Entry 9BNE (electron microscopy, 3.43 A resolution); this record covers chains B and F of the 6 polymer chains in the assembly.

# Chain B (and F)
Molecule: Spike glycoprotein
From: Severe acute respiratory syndrome coronavirus 2
Notes: fragment: extracellular portion; chain F of this document is another copy of the same molecule, construct and numbering; everything in this record applies to it too
Reference sequence: P0DTC2 (SPIKE_SARS2); residue numbers follow UniProt; this construct covers 1-1208
Amino-acid sequence (1288 residues; each row starts with the number of its first residue):
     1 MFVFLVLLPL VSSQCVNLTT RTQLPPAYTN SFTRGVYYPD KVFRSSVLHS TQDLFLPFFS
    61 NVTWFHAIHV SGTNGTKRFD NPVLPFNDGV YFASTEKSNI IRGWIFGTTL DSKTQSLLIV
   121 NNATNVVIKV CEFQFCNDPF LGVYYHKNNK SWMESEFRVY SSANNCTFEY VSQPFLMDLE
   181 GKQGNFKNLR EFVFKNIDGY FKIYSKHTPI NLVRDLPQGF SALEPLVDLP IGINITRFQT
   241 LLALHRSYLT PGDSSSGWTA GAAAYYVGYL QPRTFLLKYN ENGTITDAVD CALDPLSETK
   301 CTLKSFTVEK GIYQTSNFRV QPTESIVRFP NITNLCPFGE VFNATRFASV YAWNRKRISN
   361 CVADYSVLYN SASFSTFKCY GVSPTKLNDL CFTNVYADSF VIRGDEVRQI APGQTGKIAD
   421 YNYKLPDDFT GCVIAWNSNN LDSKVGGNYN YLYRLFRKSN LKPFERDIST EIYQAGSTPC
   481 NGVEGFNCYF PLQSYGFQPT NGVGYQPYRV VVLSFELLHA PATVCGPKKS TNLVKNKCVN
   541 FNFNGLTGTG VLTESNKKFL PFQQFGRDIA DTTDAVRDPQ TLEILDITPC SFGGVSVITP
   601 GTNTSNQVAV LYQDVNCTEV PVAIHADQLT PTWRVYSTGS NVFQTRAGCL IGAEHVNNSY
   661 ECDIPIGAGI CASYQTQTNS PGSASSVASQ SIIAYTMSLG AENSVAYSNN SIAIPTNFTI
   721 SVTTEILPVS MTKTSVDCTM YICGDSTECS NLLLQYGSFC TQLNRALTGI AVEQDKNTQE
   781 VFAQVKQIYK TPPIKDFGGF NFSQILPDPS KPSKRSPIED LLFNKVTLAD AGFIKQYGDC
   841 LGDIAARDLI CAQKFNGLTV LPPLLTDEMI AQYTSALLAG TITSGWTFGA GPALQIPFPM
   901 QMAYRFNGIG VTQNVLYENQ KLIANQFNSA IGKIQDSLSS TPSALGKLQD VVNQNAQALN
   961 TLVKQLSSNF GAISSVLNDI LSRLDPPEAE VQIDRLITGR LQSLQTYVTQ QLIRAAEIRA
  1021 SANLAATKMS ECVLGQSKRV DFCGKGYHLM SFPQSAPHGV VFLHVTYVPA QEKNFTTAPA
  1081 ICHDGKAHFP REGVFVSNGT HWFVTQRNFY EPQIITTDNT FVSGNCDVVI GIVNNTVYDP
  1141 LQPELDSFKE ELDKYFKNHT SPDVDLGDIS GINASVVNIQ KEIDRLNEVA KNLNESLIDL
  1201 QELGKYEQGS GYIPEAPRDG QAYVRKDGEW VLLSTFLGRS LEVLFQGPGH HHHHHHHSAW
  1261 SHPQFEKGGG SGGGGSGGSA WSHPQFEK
Unresolved in the structure: 1-26, 70-79, 144-164, 173-185, 246-262, 623-635, 677-688, 828-853, 1145-1288
Disulfide bonds: C131-C166, C291-C301, C336-C361, C379-C432, C391-C525, C480-C488, C617-C649, C662-C671, C738-C760, C743-C749, C1032-C1043, C1082-C1126
Covalently attached groups: N-acetylglucosamine (NAG) linked to N61, N122, N165, N234, N282, N331, N343, N616, N657, N709, N717, N801, N1074, N1098, N1134
Sequence notes: engineered mutation G682 (Arg in P0DTC2), S683 (Arg in P0DTC2), S685 (Arg in P0DTC2), P817 (Phe in P0DTC2), P892 (Ala in P0DTC2), P899 (Ala in P0DTC2), P942 (Ala in P0DTC2), P986 (Lys in P0DTC2), P987 (Val in P0DTC2); expression tag (1209-1288)

# How chain B and chain F interact
Contacting residue pairs - 137 pairs, chain B then chain F:
  N317(B) - D737(F)
  R319(B) - M740(F)  hydrogen bond
  N360(B) - F168(F)
  P521(B) - G199(F)
  P521(B) - P230(F)
  P521(B) - G232(F)
  K557(B) - F43(F)
  K558(B) - F43(F)
  F559(B) - F43(F)  hydrophobic
  L560(B) - N282(F)
  L560(B) - G283(F)
  F562(B) - Y38(F)  hydrophobic
  F562(B) - K41(F)
  F562(B) - E224(F)
  F562(B) - P225(F)  hydrophobic
  Q563(B) - K41(F)
  Q563(B) - V42(F)  hydrogen bond (side chain-backbone)
  Q563(B) - F43(F)
  Q563(B) - G283(F)
  Q564(B) - K41(F)  hydrogen bond (backbone-backbone)
  F565(B) - K41(F)
  F565(B) - V42(F)
  F565(B) - F43(F)  hydrogen bond (backbone-backbone)
  G566(B) - V42(F)
  G566(B) - F43(F)
  R567(B) - V42(F)
  R567(B) - F43(F)  hydrogen bond (backbone-backbone)
  A570(B) - V963(F)
  P589(B) - F855(F)  hydrophobic
  F592(B) - F855(F)  hydrophobic
  F592(B) - G857(F)
  F592(B) - L858(F)
  Q613(B) - L861(F)
  D614(B) - V860(F)
  A647(B) - P862(F)  hydrophobic
  P665(B) - L864(F)  hydrophobic
  A668(B) - P863(F)  hydrogen bond (backbone-backbone)
  A668(B) - L864(F)  hydrogen bond (backbone-backbone)
  A668(B) - T866(F)
  G669(B) - L864(F)  hydrogen bond (backbone-backbone)
  G669(B) - T866(F)
  G669(B) - M869(F)
  M697(B) - L864(F)  hydrophobic
  M697(B) - M869(F)  hydrophobic
  L699(B) - K786(F)
  L699(B) - I788(F)
  L699(B) - M869(F)  hydrophobic
  L699(B) - Q872(F)
  L699(B) - Y873(F)
  G700(B) - K786(F)
  G700(B) - I788(F)
  A701(B) - Q787(F)
  A701(B) - I788(F)  hydrogen bond (backbone-backbone)
  E702(B) - I788(F)
  E702(B) - K790(F)  salt bridge
  N703(B) - Q787(F)
  N703(B) - I788(F)  hydrogen bond (backbone-backbone)
  N703(B) - Y789(F)
  N703(B) - K790(F)
  S704(B) - K790(F)
  V705(B) - Y789(F)  hydrophobic
  V705(B) - A893(F)  hydrophobic
  V705(B) - Q895(F)
  A706(B) - Q895(F)
  Y707(B) - P792(F)  hydrophobic
  Y707(B) - D796(F)  hydrogen bond (side chain-backbone)
  Y707(B) - F797(F)  hydrophobic
  Y707(B) - T883(F)
  Y707(B) - I896(F)
  Y707(B) - P897(F)  hydrophobic
  Y707(B) - F898(F)
  N709(B) - D796(F)
  N709(B) - P897(F)
  N710(B) - P897(F)
  S711(B) - Q895(F)  hydrogen bond (backbone-side chain)
  S711(B) - I896(F)
  S711(B) - P897(F)
  I712(B) - Q895(F)
  I712(B) - I896(F)  hydrophobic
  A713(B) - L894(F)
  A713(B) - Q895(F)  hydrogen bond (backbone-backbone)
  P715(B) - L894(F)
  T961(B) - Q762(F)
  Q965(B) - G757(F)
  Q965(B) - S758(F)
  Q965(B) - F759(F)
  Q965(B) - Q762(F)
  S968(B) - Q755(F)
  S968(B) - Y756(F)  hydrogen bond (side chain-backbone)
  S968(B) - G757(F)  hydrogen bond (side chain-backbone)
  N969(B) - Q755(F)
  F970(B) - Q755(F)
  F970(B) - Y756(F)  hydrophobic
  G971(B) - Q755(F)
  Q1002(B) - F759(F)
  T1006(B) - Q1005(F)
  Q1010(B) - L1012(F)
  I1013(B) - I1013(F)  hydrophobic
  E1017(B) - R1019(F)
  R1039(B) - E1031(F)  salt bridge
  R1039(B) - R1039(F)
  V1040(B) - S1030(F)
  V1040(B) - E1031(F)
  V1040(B) - L1034(F)
  V1040(B) - G1035(F)
  D1041(B) - S1030(F)
  K1045(B) - G889(F)  hydrogen bond (side chain-backbone)
  G1046(B) - A890(F)
  Y1047(B) - W886(F)
  Y1047(B) - A890(F)  hydrophobic
  V1068(B) - A890(F)
  P1069(B) - A890(F)
  P1069(B) - P892(F)
  E1072(B) - P892(F)
  E1072(B) - L894(F)
  N1074(B) - Q895(F)
  T1077(B) - P897(F)
  T1077(B) - M900(F)  hydrogen bond
  P1079(B) - M900(F)  hydrophobic
  P1079(B) - Y917(F)
  F1089(B) - N914(F)
  F1089(B) - Y917(F)  hydrophobic
  P1090(B) - Q913(F)
  G1093(B) - Y904(F)
  V1094(B) - M900(F)  hydrophobic
  V1094(B) - Y904(F)
  R1107(B) - Y904(F)
  R1107(B) - N907(F)
  R1107(B) - Q913(F)
  S1123(B) - N914(F)  hydrogen bond
  S1123(B) - E918(F)
  G1124(B) - E918(F)
  V1128(B) - E918(F)
  V1129(B) - Y917(F)
  V1129(B) - E918(F)
  I1130(B) - Q920(F)
  L1141(B) - L1141(F)  hydrophobic
Interface residues without a listed pair, chain B (84 interface residues in all): I569, D571, G667, I670, C671, S708, I714, S1003, T1009, R1091, F1121
Interface residues without a listed pair, chain F (88 interface residues in all): R44, T167, Y200, I231, T284, R765, Q784, T887, G891, T912, N960, K964, S967, D994, L1001, T1009, T1027, E1144

# In short
84 residues of chain B and 88 residues of chain F are in contact, with 18 hydrogen bonds and 2 salt bridges.
Among the polar pairs are E702(B)-K790(F), R1039(B)-E1031(F) and R319(B)-M740(F).
Both chains are Spike glycoprotein (Severe acute respiratory syndrome coronavirus 2). Entry 9BNE (SARS-CoV-2
spike HexaPro protein in complex with T3A trimeric antagonist) was determined by electron microscopy (same
publication as 9BNB, 9BNC, 9BND, 9BNF and 9BNG).
